2F8N - chains J and K of the 10 polymer chains in the assembly; structure by X-ray diffraction, 2.90 A resolution.

Chain J:
Molecule: alpha-satellite DNA (146 bp)
From: Homo sapiens
Sequence (146 nucleotides; row label = number of the first residue in the row):
   146 ATCAATATCC ACCTGCAGAT TCTACCAAAA GTGTATTTGG AAACTGCTCC ATCAAAAGGC
   206 ATGTTCAGCG G
  217A A
   217 ATTCCGCTGA ACATGCCTTT TGATGGAGCA GTTTCCAAAT ACACTTTTGG TAGAATCTGC
   277 AGGTGGATAT TGAT
Not modelled in the structure: 217A

Chain K:
Molecule: Histone H2A type 1
From: Mus musculus
Reference sequence: Q8CGP6 (H2A1H_MOUSE); aligned to UniProt positions 1-130 over residues 0-129 (the alignment contains insertions or deletions, so no single offset holds)
Sequence (149 residues; row label = number of the first residue in the row; numbers below 1 keep their minus sign (Met-19 is residue -19)):
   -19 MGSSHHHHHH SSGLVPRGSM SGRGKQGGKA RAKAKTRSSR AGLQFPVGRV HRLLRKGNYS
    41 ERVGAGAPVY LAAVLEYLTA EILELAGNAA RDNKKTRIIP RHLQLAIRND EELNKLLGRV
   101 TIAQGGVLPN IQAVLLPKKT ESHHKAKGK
Not modelled in the structure: -19 to 13, 119-129
Differences from the reference sequence: cloning artifact (-19 to -16, -9 to -1); expression tag (-15 to -10)
Swiss-Prot annotation at these positions:
  - modified residue: Ser1 (N-acetylserine), Arg3 (Citrulline), Lys5 (N6-(2-hydroxyisobutyryl)lysine), Lys9 (N6-(2-hydroxyisobutyryl)lysine), Lys36 (N6-(2-hydroxyisobutyryl)lysine), Lys74 (N6-(2-hydroxyisobutyryl)lysine), Lys75 (N6-(2-hydroxyisobutyryl)lysine), Lys95 (N6-(2-hydroxyisobutyryl)lysine), Gln104 (N5-methylglutamine), Lys118 (N6-(2-hydroxyisobutyryl)lysine), Lys119 (N6-(beta-hydroxybutyryl)lysine), Thr120 (Phosphothreonine), Lys125 (N6-(beta-hydroxybutyryl)lysine)
  - cross-link (Glycyl lysine isopeptide (Lys-Gly)): Lys13 (interchain with G-Cter in ubiquitin), Lys15 (interchain with G-Cter in ubiquitin), Lys119 (interchain with G-Cter in ubiquitin)

How chain J and chain K interact:
Residue-residue contacts - 17 pairs, chain J then chain K:
  DT256(J) with Arg42(K), hydrogen bond to the sugar; Val43(K), phosphate contact; Gly44(K), phosphate contact; Ala45(K), hydrogen bond to the phosphate
  DA257(J) with Arg35(K), salt bridge to the phosphate; Glu41(K), phosphate contact; Arg42(K), sugar contact; Val43(K), hydrogen bond to the phosphate
  DG265(J) with Thr16(K), sugar contact
  DG266(J) with Arg29(K), hydrogen bond to the phosphate
  DT267(J) with Arg29(K), salt bridge to the phosphate
  DG275(J) with Thr76(K), sugar contact; Arg77(K), hydrogen bond to the sugar
  DC276(J) with Lys75(K), phosphate contact; Thr76(K), hydrogen bond to the phosphate; Arg77(K), hydrogen bond to the phosphate
  DA277(J) with Lys75(K), salt bridge to the phosphate
Interface residues without a listed pair, chain K (12 interface residues in all): Pro26

In short:
Chain J and chain K form an interface of 8 and 12 residues respectively; the contacts include 7 hydrogen bonds
and 3 salt bridges. Among the polar pairs are DT256(J)-Arg42(K), DG275(J)-Arg77(K) and DT256(J)-Ala45(K).
Chain J is alpha-satellite DNA (146 bp) (Homo sapiens) and chain K is Histone H2A type 1 (Mus musculus); the
structure, 2.9 Angstrom X-ray structure of hybrid macroH2A nucleosomes, was determined by X-ray diffraction.
